Entry 5W0W (X-ray diffraction, 3.80 A resolution); this record covers chains A and C of the 3 polymer chains in the assembly.

# Chain A
Protein: Serine/threonine-protein phosphatase 2A 65 kDa regulatory subunit A alpha isoform
Source organism: Homo sapiens
UniProt: P30153 (2AAA_HUMAN); numbering as in UniProt (aligned over 9-589)
Chain sequence (585 residues; each row starts with the number of its first residue):
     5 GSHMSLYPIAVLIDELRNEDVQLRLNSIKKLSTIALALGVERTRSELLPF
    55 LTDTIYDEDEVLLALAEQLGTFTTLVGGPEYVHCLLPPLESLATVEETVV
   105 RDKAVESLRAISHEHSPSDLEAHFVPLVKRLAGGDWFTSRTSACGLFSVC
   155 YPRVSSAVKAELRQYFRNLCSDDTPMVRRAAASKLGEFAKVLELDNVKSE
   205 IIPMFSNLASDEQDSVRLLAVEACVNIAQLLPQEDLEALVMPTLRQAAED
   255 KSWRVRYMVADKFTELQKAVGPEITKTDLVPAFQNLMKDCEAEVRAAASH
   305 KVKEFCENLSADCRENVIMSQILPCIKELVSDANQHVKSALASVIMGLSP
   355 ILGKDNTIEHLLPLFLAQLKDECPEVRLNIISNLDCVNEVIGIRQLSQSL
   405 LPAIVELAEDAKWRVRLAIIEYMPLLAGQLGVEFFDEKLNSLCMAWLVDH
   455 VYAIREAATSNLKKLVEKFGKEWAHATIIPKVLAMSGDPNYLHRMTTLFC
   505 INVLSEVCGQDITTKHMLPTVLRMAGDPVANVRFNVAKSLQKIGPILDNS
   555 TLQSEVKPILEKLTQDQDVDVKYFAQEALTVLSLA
Unresolved in the structure: 5-7
Modified residues: Mse8 (selenomethionine); Mse180, Mse208, Mse245, Mse262, Mse291, Mse323, Mse350, Mse427, Mse448, Mse489, Mse499, Mse521, Mse528 (selenomethionine; parent Met)
Sequence notes: expression tag (5-8)
Curated features (UniProtKB/Swiss-Prot):
  - modified residue: Lys280 (N6-acetyllysine)
  - natural variant: Val132 (V132L: In HJS2), Pro179 (P179L: In HJS2), Mse180 (M180T: In HJS2; M180V: In HJS2), Arg182 (R182W: In HJS2), Arg258 (R258H: In HJS2), Val470 (V470A: In HJS2; uncertain significance), Arg498 (R498L: In HJS2)
Reported in the primary citation:
  - disease-associated variants - P179R, R183Q, R183W, S256F, R258H: unchanged binding to TIP41-like protein
  - disease-associated variants - R258H: unchanged binding to B'gamma1
  - disease-associated variants - P179R, R183Q, R183W, S256F, R258H: unchanged binding to TIPRL
  - disease-associated variants - P179R, R183Q, R183W, S256F: decreased binding to PP2A regulatory subunits

# Chain C
Protein: Serine/threonine-protein phosphatase 2A catalytic subunit alpha isoform
Source organism: Homo sapiens
Notes: EC 3.1.3.16
UniProt: P67775 (PP2AA_HUMAN); numbering as in UniProt (aligned over 1-309)
Chain sequence (311 residues; numbered -1 to 309; the number before each row is that of its first residue; numbers below 1 keep their minus sign (Gly-1 is residue -1)):
    -1 GSMDEKVFTKELDQWIEQLNECKQLSESQVKSLCEKAKEILTKESNVQEV
    49 RCPVTVCGDVHGQFHDLMELFRIGGKSPDTNYLFMGDYVDRGYYSVETVT
    99 LLVALKVRYRERITILRGNHESRQITQVYGFYDECLRKYGNANVWKYFTD
   149 LFDYLPLTALVDGQIFCLHGGLSPSIDTLDHIRALDRLQEVPHEGPMCDL
   199 LWSDPDDRGGWGISPRGAGYTFGQDISETFNHANGLTLVSRAHQLVMEGY
   249 NWCHDRNVVTIFSAPNYCYRCGNQAAIMELDDTLKYSFLQFDPAPRRGEP
   299 HVTRRTPDYFL
Unresolved in the structure: -1 to 3, 296-303
Sequence notes: expression tag (-1 to 0)
Curated features (UniProtKB/Swiss-Prot):
  - active site: His118 (Proton donor)
  - binding site (Mn(2+)): Asp57, His59, Asp85, Asn117, His167, His241
  - binding site (Zn(2+)): Asp57, His59, Asp85
  - binding site (Fe(3+)): Asp85, Asn117, His167, His241
  - modified residue: Tyr307 (Phosphotyrosine), Leu309 (Leucine methyl ester)
  - natural variant: Gly60 (G60V: In HJS3; uncertain significance), Asp88 (D88G: In HJS3), Gln122 (Q122H: In HJS3), Gln125 to Leu309 (deletion: In HJS3), Tyr127 (Y127C: In HJS3), Asp131 (D131H: In HJS3), His191 (H191R: In HJS3), Arg214 to Leu309 (deletion: In HJS3), Asp223 (D223H: In HJS3; D223V: In HJS3), Tyr265 (Y265C: In HJS3), Phe308 (F308FF: In HJS3)
  - mutagenesis: Asp85 (D85N: Loss of phosphatase activity), Leu309 (L309A: Loss of binding to PP2A B-alpha regulatory subunit)
Reported in the primary citation:
  - mutagenesis - Y307E, L309DEL: abolished binding to TIP41-like protein
  - conformationally variable residues (order/disorder transition): Arg295 to Arg303

# How chain A and chain C interact
Pairs across the interface (40; chain A residue first):
  Glu62(A) - Thr304(C)
  Trp417(A) - Glu67(C)
  Trp417(A) - Ile71(C)
  Arg418(A) - Glu67(C)  salt bridge
  Arg418(A) - Pro293(C)
  His454(A) - Leu287(C)
  Val455(A) - Ile71(C)
  Tyr456(A) - Arg70(C)
  Tyr456(A) - Ile71(C)  hydrogen bond (backbone-backbone)
  Tyr456(A) - Gly72(C)
  Tyr456(A) - Gly73(C)
  Tyr456(A) - Lys74(C)
  Ala457(A) - Arg70(C)  hydrogen bond (backbone-backbone)
  Pro493(A) - Asp280(C)
  Asn494(A) - Asp279(C)
  Asn494(A) - Asp280(C)
  Tyr495(A) - Pro51(C)  hydrophobic
  Tyr495(A) - Asp77(C)
  Tyr495(A) - Thr78(C)
  Tyr495(A) - Asn79(C)  hydrogen bond (side chain-backbone)
  Tyr495(A) - Asp280(C)  hydrogen bond (backbone-side chain)
  Leu496(A) - Thr78(C)
  Leu496(A) - Glu277(C)
  Arg498(A) - Asp280(C)  salt bridge
  Mse499(A) - Asp77(C)
  Phe503(A) - Asp77(C)
  Val533(A) - Asp280(C)
  Ala534(A) - Arg110(C)
  Asn535(A) - Pro76(C)  hydrogen bond (side chain-backbone)
  Asn535(A) - Asp77(C)  hydrogen bond (side chain-backbone)
  Asn535(A) - Asn79(C)  hydrogen bond
  Asn535(A) - Arg110(C)  hydrogen bond
  Phe538(A) - Pro76(C)
  Phe538(A) - Asp77(C)
  Phe538(A) - Arg110(C)
  Asn539(A) - Asp77(C)  hydrogen bond
  Asp572(A) - Arg110(C)  salt bridge
  Asp574(A) - Tyr107(C)
  Asp574(A) - Arg110(C)  salt bridge
  Tyr577(A) - Arg106(C)
Also at the interface, not in a pair above, chain A (24 interface residues in all): Val573, Phe578
Also at the interface, not in a pair above, chain C (25 interface residues in all): Val52, Thr53, Phe69, Glu109, Leu278

# Summary
The interface between chain A and chain C involves 24 residues on one side and 25 on the other, with 9
hydrogen bonds and 4 salt bridges. Among the polar pairs are Arg418(A)-Glu67(C), Arg498(A)-Asp280(C) and
Asp572(A)-Arg110(C). The paper reports that P179R, R183Q and R183W of chain A, among others, reduce binding to
PP2A regulatory subunits; conformational variability at Arg295(C); 7 substitutions were tested in all.
Chain A is Serine/threonine-protein phosphatase 2A 65 kDa regulatory subunit A alpha isoform and chain C is
Serine/threonine-protein phosphatase 2A catalytic subunit alpha isoform, both from Homo sapiens; the
structure, Crystal structure of Protein Phosphatase 2A bound to TIPRL, was determined by X-ray diffraction,
deposited together with 5W0X.
